1I1A - chains A and C of the 4 polymer chains in the assembly; structure by X-ray diffraction, 2.80 A resolution.

[Chain A]
Name: Neonatal FC receptor A
Source organism: Rattus norvegicus
Notes: fragment: extracellular domain
UniProt: P13599 (FCGN_RAT); residues 1-269 here correspond to UniProt positions 23-291 (UniProt number = residue number + 22)
Sequence (269 residues; numbered 1 to 269; the number before each row is that of its first residue):
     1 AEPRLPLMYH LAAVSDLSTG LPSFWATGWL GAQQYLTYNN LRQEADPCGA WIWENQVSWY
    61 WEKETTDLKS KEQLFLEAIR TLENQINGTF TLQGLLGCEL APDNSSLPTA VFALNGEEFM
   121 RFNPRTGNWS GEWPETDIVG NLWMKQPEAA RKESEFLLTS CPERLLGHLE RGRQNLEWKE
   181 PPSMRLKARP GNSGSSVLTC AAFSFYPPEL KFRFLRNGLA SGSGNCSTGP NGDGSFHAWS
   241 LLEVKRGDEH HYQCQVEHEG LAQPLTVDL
Disordered / not traced: 1-4
Swiss-Prot annotation at these positions:
  - glycosylation (N-linked (GlcNAc...) asparagine): N87, N104, N128, N225
Cystine bridges: C98-C161, C200-C254
Covalently attached groups: cysteine (CYS) linked to C48, C226; N-acetylglucosamine (NAG) linked to N87, N225; glycan linked to N104, N128
Residues lining bound ligands: cysteine (CYS): Q34, T37, G49

[Chain C]
Name: Ig gamma-2A chain C region
Source organism: Rattus norvegicus
Notes: fragment: wild-type fc fragment
UniProt: P20760 (GCA_RAT); residues 223-447 here correspond to UniProt positions 98-322 (UniProt number = residue number - 125)
Sequence (225 residues; numbered 223 to 447; the number before each row is that of its first residue):
   223 VPRECNPCGC TGSEVSSVFI FPPKTKDVLT ITLTPKVTCV VVDISQNDPE VRFSWFIDDV
   283 EVHTAQTHAP EKQSNSTLRS VSELPIVHRD WLNGKTFKCK VNSGAFPAPI EKSISKPEGT
   343 PRGPQVYTMA PPKEEMTQSQ VSITCMVKGF YPPDIYTEWK MNGQPQENYK NTPPTMDTDG
   403 SYFLYSKLNV KKETWQQGNT FTCSVLHEGL HNHHTEKSLS HSPGK
Disordered / not traced: 223-238, 444-447
Swiss-Prot annotation at these positions:
  - glycosylation: N297 (N-linked (GlcNAc...) asparagine)
Cystine bridges: C261-C321, C367-C425
Covalently attached groups: glycan linked to N297

[Chain A / chain C interface]
Contacting residue pairs (27; chain A residue first):
  I86(A) with T254(C)
  F90(A) with T254(C)
  N115(A) with T254(C)
  E117(A) with V309(C); H310(C), salt bridge
  E118(A) with I253(C); R311(C), salt bridge
  F119(A) with I253(C), hydrophobic
  G131(A) with N434(C), hydrogen bond (backbone-side chain)
  E132(A) with N434(C); H435(C), salt bridge
  W133(A) with V250(C); L251(C); I253(C); H310(C); R311(C); L314(C), hydrophobic; N434(C), hydrogen bond (backbone-side chain); H435(C)
  P134(A) with L251(C); N434(C)
  E135(A) with T252(C), hydrogen bond; I253(C), hydrogen bond (side chain-backbone); T254(C), hydrogen bond (side chain-backbone)
  T136(A) with N434(C)
  D137(A) with N434(C); H436(C), salt bridge
Also at the interface, not in a pair above, chain A (14 interface residues in all): L114

[Overview]
14 residues of chain A and 12 residues of chain C are in contact; the contacts include 5 hydrogen bonds and 4
salt bridges. Among the polar pairs are E117(A)-H310(C), E118(A)-R311(C) and E132(A)-H435(C). Ligands of chain
A: cysteine.
Chain A is Neonatal FC receptor A and chain C is Ig gamma-2A chain C region, both from Rattus norvegicus; the
structure, Crystal structure of the neonatal FC receptor complexed with a heterodimeric FC, was determined by
X-ray diffraction together with 1I1C from the same study.
